5MY1 - chains A and E of the 26 polymer chains in the assembly; structure by electron microscopy, 7.60 A resolution (low resolution: residue-level contacts below are approximate; hydrogen-bond / salt-bridge calls are withheld).

Chain A:
Molecule: 16S ribosomal RNA
From: Escherichia coli K-12
Sequence (1542 nucleotides; numbered 1 to 1542; the number before each row is that of its first residue):
     1 AAAUUGAAGAGUUUGAUCAUGGCUCAGAUUGAACGCUGGCGGCAGGCCUA
    51 ACACAUGCAAGUCGAACGGUAACAGGAAGAAGCUUGCUUCUUUGCUGACG
   101 AGUGGCGGACGGGUGAGUAAUGUCUGGGAAACUGCCUGAUGGAGGGGGAU
   151 AACUACUGGAAACGGUAGCUAAUACCGCAUAACGUCGCAAGACCAAAGAG
   201 GGGGACCUUCGGGCCUCUUGCCAUCGGAUGUGCCCAGAUGGGAUUAGCUA
   251 GUAGGUGGGGUAACGGCUCACCUAGGCGACGAUCCCUAGCUGGUCUGAGA
   301 GGAUGACCAGCCACACUGGAACUGAGACACGGUCCAGACUCCUACGGGAG
   351 GCAGCAGUGGGGAAUAUUGCACAAUGGGCGCAAGCCUGAUGCAGCCAUGC
   401 CGCGUGUAUGAAGAAGGCCUUCGGGUUGUAAAGUACUUUCAGCGGGGAGG
   451 AAGGGAGUAAAGUUAAUACCUUUGCUCAUUGACGUUACCCGCAGAAGAAG
   501 CACCGGCUAACUCCGUGCCAGCAGCCGCGGUAAUACGGAGGGUGCAAGCG
   551 UUAAUCGGAAUUACUGGGCGUAAAGCGCACGCAGGCGGUUUGUUAAGUCA
   601 GAUGUGAAAUCCCCGGGCUCAACCUGGGAACUGCAUCUGAUACUGGCAAG
   651 CUUGAGUCUCGUAGAGGGGGGUAGAAUUCCAGGUGUAGCGGUGAAAUGCG
   701 UAGAGAUCUGGAGGAAUACCGGUGGCGAAGGCGGCCCCCUGGACGAAGAC
   751 UGACGCUCAGGUGCGAAAGCGUGGGGAGCAAACAGGAUUAGAUACCCUGG
   801 UAGUCCACGCCGUAAACGAUGUCGACUUGGAGGUUGUGCCCUUGAGGCGU
   851 GGCUUCCGGAGCUAACGCGUUAAGUCGACCGCCUGGGGAGUACGGCCGCA
   901 AGGUUAAAACUCAAAUGAAUUGACGGGGGCCCGCACAAGCGGUGGAGCAU
   951 GUGGUUUAAUUCGAUGCAACGCGAAGAACCUUACCUGGUCUUGACAUCCA
  1001 CGGAAGUUUUCAGAGAUGAGAAUGUGCCUUCGGGAACCGUGAGACAGGUG
  1051 CUGCAUGGCUGUCGUCAGCUCGUGUUGUGAAAUGUUGGGUUAAGUCCCGC
  1101 AACGAGCGCAACCCUUAUCCUUUGUUGCCAGCGGUCCGGCCGGGAACUCA
  1151 AAGGAGACUGCCAGUGAUAAACUGGAGGAAGGUGGGGAUGACGUCAAGUC
  1201 AUCAUGGCCCUUACGACCAGGGCUACACACGUGCUACAAUGGCGCAUACA
  1251 AAGAGAAGCGACCUCGCGAGAGCAAGCGGACCUCAUAAAGUGCGUCGUAG
  1301 UCCGGAUUGGAGUCUGCAACUCGACUCCAUGAAGUCGGAAUCGCUAGUAA
  1351 UCGUGGAUCAGAAUGCCACGGUGAAUACGUUCCCGGGCCUUGUACACACC
  1401 GCCCGUCACACCAUGGGAGUGGGUUGCAAAAGAAGUAGGUAGCUUAACCU
  1451 UCGGGAGGGCGCUUACCACUUUGUGAUUCAUGACUGGGGUGAAGUCGUAA
  1501 CAAGGUAACCGUAGGGGAACCUGCGGUUGGAUCACCUCCUUA
Not modelled in the structure: 1-4, 1535-1542

Chain E:
Name: 30S ribosomal protein S5
From: Escherichia coli K-12
Reference sequence: P0A7W1 (RS5_ECOLI); residues 1-166 here correspond to UniProt positions 2-167 (UniProt number = residue number + 1)
Chain sequence (166 residues; numbered 1 to 166; the number before each row is that of its first residue):
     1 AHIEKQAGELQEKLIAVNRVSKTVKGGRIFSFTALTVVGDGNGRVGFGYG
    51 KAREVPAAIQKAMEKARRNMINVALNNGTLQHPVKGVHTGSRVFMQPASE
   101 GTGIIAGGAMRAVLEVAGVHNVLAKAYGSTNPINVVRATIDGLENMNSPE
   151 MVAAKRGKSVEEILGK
Not modelled in the structure: 1-8, 159-166
Swiss-Prot annotation at these positions:
  - modified residue: Ala1 (N-acetylalanine)

How chain A and chain E interact:
Residue-residue contacts (72):
  U5(A) - Glu100(E)
  U5(A) - Thr102(E)
  G6(A) - Ala98(E)
  G6(A) - Ser99(E)
  G6(A) - Thr102(E)
  G6(A) - Leu123(E)
  A7(A) - Phe94(E)
  A7(A) - Gln96(E)
  A7(A) - Ile105(E)
  A7(A) - Leu123(E)
  A7(A) - Ala124(E)
  A7(A) - Tyr127(E)
  A8(A) - Ile105(E)
  A8(A) - Ala106(E)
  A8(A) - Gly107(E)
  A8(A) - Arg111(E)
  A8(A) - Ala124(E)
  A8(A) - Lys125(E)
  G9(A) - Gly107(E)
  G9(A) - Lys125(E)
  G9(A) - Ala126(E)
  A10(A) - Thr130(E)
  G15(A) - Ser21(E)
  G15(A) - Lys22(E)
  G15(A) - Thr23(E)
  G15(A) - Arg28(E)
  A16(A) - Val20(E)
  A16(A) - Ser21(E)
  U17(A) - Val20(E)
  C18(A) - Asn131(E)
  C18(A) - Ile133(E)
  C18(A) - Asn134(E)
  A19(A) - Thr89(E)
  A19(A) - Ser129(E)
  A19(A) - Asn131(E)
  A19(A) - Asn134(E)
  U20(A) - Gly90(E)
  U20(A) - Ser129(E)
  A559(A) - Lys125(E)
  A560(A) - Tyr127(E)
  A864(A) - Thr89(E)
  U921(A) - Lys22(E)
  U921(A) - Thr23(E)
  U921(A) - Val24(E)
  G922(A) - Thr23(E)
  G922(A) - Val24(E)
  G922(A) - Lys25(E)
  A923(A) - Lys25(E)
  G1072(A) - Lys61(E)
  U1073(A) - Lys61(E)
  U1078(A) - His88(E)
  U1078(A) - Thr89(E)
  U1078(A) - Ile133(E)
  U1078(A) - Asn134(E)
  U1078(A) - Arg137(E)
  A1080(A) - Val20(E)
  A1080(A) - Ser21(E)
  A1080(A) - Thr33(E)
  A1080(A) - Tyr49(E)
  A1080(A) - Lys51(E)
  A1081(A) - Val20(E)
  A1081(A) - Ser21(E)
  A1081(A) - Lys22(E)
  A1081(A) - Lys51(E)
  A1082(A) - Lys22(E)
  G1193(A) - Lys25(E)
  G1193(A) - Gly26(E)
  U1194(A) - Gly26(E)
  A1396(A) - Thr23(E)
  A1398(A) - Val24(E)
  A1398(A) - Lys25(E)
  A1398(A) - Gly27(E)
Also at the interface, not in a pair above, chain A (33 interface residues in all): G566, G1074, U1075, G1079, C1397
Also at the interface, not in a pair above, chain E (41 interface residues in all): Lys65, Lys85, Gly108, Met110

Summary:
The interface between chain A and chain E involves 33 residues on one side and 41 on the other.
Chain A is 16S ribosomal RNA and chain E is 30S ribosomal protein S5, both from Escherichia coli K-12; the
structure, E. coli expressome, was determined by electron microscopy.
